1DW1 - chain A; structure by X-ray diffraction, 1.90 A resolution.

Chain A:
Molecule: Cytochrome C
Source organism: Rhodobacter sphaeroides
UniProt: P81238 (SHP_RHOS4); numbering as in UniProt (aligned over 1-112)
Sequence (112 residues; row label = number of the first residue in the row):
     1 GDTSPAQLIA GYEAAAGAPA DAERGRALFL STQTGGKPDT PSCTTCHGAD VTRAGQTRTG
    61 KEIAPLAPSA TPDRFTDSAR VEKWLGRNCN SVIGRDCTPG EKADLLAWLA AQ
Disulfide bonds: C89-C97
Covalent attachments: heme c (HEC) linked to C43, C46
Metal / ion sites: heme c Fe: H47 (together with cyanide ion)
Ligand contacts:
  - cyanide ion (CYN): H47, W84, L85, N88
  - heme c (HEC): F29, T40, S42, H47, R58, I63, A64, L66, R74, F75, R80, V81, W84, L85, N88, C89, V92, L105, L106, L109

Summary:
Bound to chain A: cyanide ion. Heme c is covalently linked to C43.
Chain A is Cytochrome C (Rhodobacter sphaeroides); the structure, Structure of the cyanide complex of shp, an
oxygen binding cytochrome C, was determined by X-ray diffraction together with 1DW0, 1DW2 and 1DW3 from the
same study.
